PDB entry 9BFA | X-ray diffraction, 1.79 A resolution | chains A and B

# Chain A (and B)
Protein: Branched-chain-amino-acid aminotransferase, cytosolic
From: Homo sapiens
Notes: EC 2.6.1.42; chain B of this document is another copy of the same molecule, construct and numbering; everything in this record applies to it too
UniProtKB: P54687 (BCAT1_HUMAN); residues 22-385 here = UniProt positions 22-385
Amino-acid sequence (364 residues; each row starts with the number of its first residue):
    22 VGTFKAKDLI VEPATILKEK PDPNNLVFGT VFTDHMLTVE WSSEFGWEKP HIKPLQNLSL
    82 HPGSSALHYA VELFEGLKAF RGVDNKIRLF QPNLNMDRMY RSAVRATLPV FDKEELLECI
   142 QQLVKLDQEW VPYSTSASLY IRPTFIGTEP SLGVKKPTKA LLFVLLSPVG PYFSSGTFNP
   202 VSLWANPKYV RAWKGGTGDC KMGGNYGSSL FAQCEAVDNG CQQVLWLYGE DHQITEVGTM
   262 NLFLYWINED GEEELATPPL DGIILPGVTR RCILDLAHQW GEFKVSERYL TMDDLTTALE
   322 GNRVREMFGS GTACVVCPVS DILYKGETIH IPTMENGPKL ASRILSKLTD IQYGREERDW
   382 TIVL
Modified / non-standard residues: Lys222 ((2S)-2-amino-6-[[3-hydroxy-2-methyl-5-(phosphonooxymethyl)pyridin-4-yl]methylideneamino]hexanoic acid; LLP)
Sequence notes: conflict Glu33 (Thr in P54687), Arg379 (Ser in P54687)
Reported in the primary citation:
  - post-translational modification sites: Thr36, Ser341, Tyr345
  - binding site for Mg2+: Lys222, Tyr227
  - conformationally variable residues (loop rearrangement): Gly191 to Pro201
  - contacts within the chain: Tyr193-Cys335

# Interface between chain A and chain B
Contacting residue pairs - 116 pairs, chain A then chain B:
  Phe49(A) - Leu173(B)
  Gly50(A) - Ser172(B)
  Gly50(A) - Leu173(B)  hydrogen bond (backbone-backbone)
  Phe53(A) - His82(B)
  Phe53(A) - Pro171(B)
  Met57(A) - Pro83(B)  hydrophobic
  Leu76(A) - Pro83(B)  hydrophobic
  Gln77(A) - Pro83(B)
  Asn78(A) - Ser80(B)  hydrogen bond
  Asn78(A) - Leu81(B)
  Asn78(A) - His82(B)  hydrogen bond (side chain-backbone)
  Leu79(A) - Leu79(B)
  Leu79(A) - Ser80(B)
  Leu79(A) - Leu81(B)  hydrogen bond (backbone-backbone)
  Leu79(A) - Pro83(B)  hydrophobic
  Leu79(A) - Leu88(B)  hydrophobic
  Ser80(A) - Asn78(B)  hydrogen bond
  Ser80(A) - Leu79(B)
  Leu81(A) - Asn78(B)
  Leu81(A) - Leu79(B)  hydrogen bond (backbone-backbone)
  His82(A) - Phe53(B)
  His82(A) - Asn78(B)  hydrogen bond (backbone-side chain)
  Pro83(A) - Met57(B)  hydrophobic
  Pro83(A) - Gln77(B)
  Pro83(A) - Leu79(B)  hydrophobic
  Pro83(A) - Phe184(B)
  Pro83(A) - Leu186(B)
  Gly84(A) - Leu186(B)
  Ala87(A) - Ala87(B)
  Ala87(A) - Glu93(B)
  Leu88(A) - Leu79(B)  hydrophobic
  Leu88(A) - Leu88(B)  hydrophobic
  Leu88(A) - Glu93(B)
  Leu88(A) - Ile167(B)
  His89(A) - Glu93(B)
  His89(A) - Phe95(B)
  His89(A) - Arg163(B)  hydrogen bond
  His89(A) - Thr165(B)
  His89(A) - Gly224(B)
  Tyr90(A) - Glu93(B)  hydrogen bond (backbone-side chain)
  Tyr90(A) - Phe95(B)  hydrophobic
  Tyr90(A) - Arg163(B)  hydrogen bond
  Tyr90(A) - Gly224(B)
  Tyr90(A) - Tyr227(B)
  Tyr90(A) - Gly228(B)  hydrogen bond (backbone-backbone)
  Ala91(A) - Ala91(B)  hydrophobic
  Ala91(A) - Glu93(B)  hydrogen bond (backbone-side chain)
  Ala91(A) - Gly224(B)
  Ala91(A) - Gly225(B)
  Ala91(A) - Gly228(B)
  Val92(A) - Leu231(B)  hydrophobic
  Glu93(A) - Ala87(B)
  Glu93(A) - Leu88(B)
  Glu93(A) - His89(B)
  Glu93(A) - Tyr90(B)  hydrogen bond (side chain-backbone)
  Glu93(A) - Ala91(B)  hydrogen bond (side chain-backbone)
  Phe95(A) - His89(B)
  Phe95(A) - Tyr90(B)  hydrophobic
  Val125(A) - Phe232(B)
  Arg126(A) - Tyr210(B)
  Arg126(A) - Ser229(B)  hydrogen bond (side chain-backbone)
  Arg126(A) - Phe232(B)
  Ala127(A) - Leu231(B)
  Thr128(A) - Leu231(B)
  Thr128(A) - Phe232(B)
  Arg163(A) - His89(B)  hydrogen bond
  Arg163(A) - Tyr90(B)  hydrogen bond
  Arg163(A) - Leu173(B)
  Thr165(A) - Leu88(B)
  Thr165(A) - His89(B)
  Ile167(A) - Leu88(B)
  Pro171(A) - Phe53(B)
  Ser172(A) - Gly50(B)
  Leu173(A) - Phe49(B)
  Leu173(A) - Gly50(B)  hydrogen bond (backbone-backbone)
  Leu173(A) - Arg163(B)
  Val175(A) - Ser230(B)
  Val175(A) - Leu231(B)  hydrophobic
  Lys176(A) - Leu231(B)
  Lys177(A) - Cys235(B)
  Phe184(A) - Pro83(B)
  Leu186(A) - Pro83(B)  hydrophobic
  Leu186(A) - Gly84(B)
  Lys209(A) - Gly216(B)
  Tyr210(A) - Arg126(B)
  Tyr210(A) - Gly216(B)
  Val211(A) - Trp214(B)  hydrogen bond (backbone-side chain)
  Val211(A) - Lys215(B)
  Val211(A) - Gly216(B)  hydrogen bond (backbone-backbone)
  Arg212(A) - Trp214(B)
  Trp214(A) - Val211(B)
  Trp214(A) - Trp214(B)  hydrophobic
  Trp214(A) - Tyr249(B)
  Lys215(A) - Val211(B)
  Gly216(A) - Lys209(B)
  Gly216(A) - Tyr210(B)
  Gly216(A) - Val211(B)  hydrogen bond (backbone-backbone)
  Thr218(A) - Ser229(B)
  Gly224(A) - His89(B)
  Gly224(A) - Tyr90(B)
  Gly224(A) - Ala91(B)
  Gly225(A) - Ala91(B)
  Gly225(A) - Gly225(B)
  Tyr227(A) - Tyr90(B)
  Gly228(A) - Tyr90(B)  hydrogen bond (backbone-backbone)
  Gly228(A) - Ala91(B)
  Ser229(A) - Arg126(B)  hydrogen bond (backbone-side chain)
  Leu231(A) - Val92(B)  hydrophobic
  Leu231(A) - Ala127(B)
  Leu231(A) - Thr128(B)
  Leu231(A) - Val175(B)  hydrophobic
  Leu231(A) - Lys176(B)
  Leu231(A) - Pro178(B)
  Phe232(A) - Val125(B)
  Phe232(A) - Arg126(B)
  Phe232(A) - Thr128(B)
Interface residues without a listed pair, chain A (60 interface residues in all): Thr51, Tyr161, Gly174, Pro178, Ala213, Met223, Ser230, Cys235, Thr260
Interface residues without a listed pair, chain B (59 interface residues in all): Thr51, Leu76, Tyr161, Gly174, Lys177, Gly217, Thr218, Thr260

# Overview
Chain A and chain B form an interface of 60 and 59 residues respectively, with 23 hydrogen bonds. Polar pairs
include Asn78(A)-Ser80(B), Asn78(A)-His82(B) and His89(A)-Arg163(B). From the paper: a binding site for Mg2+
at Lys222(A) and Tyr227(A); modification sites Thr36(A), Ser341(A) and Tyr345(A).
Chain A and chain B are both Branched-chain-amino-acid aminotransferase, cytosolic (Homo sapiens); the
structure, BCAT mutant, was determined by X-ray diffraction (same publication as 9BFO).
